1T3M - chains A and B of the 4 polymer chains in the assembly; structure by X-ray diffraction, 1.65 A resolution.

[Chain A]
Molecule: Putative L-asparaginase
From: Escherichia coli
Notes: EC 3.5.1.1; fragment: n-terminal residues 1-177
Reference sequence: P37595 (ASGX_ECOLI); residues 1-177 here correspond to UniProt positions 2-178 (UniProt number = residue number + 1)
Sequence (177 residues; each row starts with the number of its first residue):
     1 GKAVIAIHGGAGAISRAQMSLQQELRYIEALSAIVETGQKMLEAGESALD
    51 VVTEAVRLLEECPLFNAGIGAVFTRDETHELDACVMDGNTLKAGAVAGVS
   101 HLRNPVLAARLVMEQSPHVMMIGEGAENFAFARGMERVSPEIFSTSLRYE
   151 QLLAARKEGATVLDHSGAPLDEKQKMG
Disordered / not traced: 157-177
Metal / ion sites: Na+: L59, E60, C62, F65, A67, I69
Swiss-Prot annotation at these positions:
  - site: G177 (Cleavage)

[Chain B]
Molecule: Putative L-asparaginase
From: Escherichia coli
Notes: EC 3.5.1.1; fragment: c-terminal residues 178-320
Reference sequence: P37595 (ASGX_ECOLI); residues 178-320 here correspond to UniProt positions 179-321 (UniProt number = residue number + 1)
Sequence (147 residues; numbered 178 to 324; the number before each row is that of its first residue):
   178 TVGAVALDLDGNLAAATSTGGMTNKLPGRVGDSPLVGAGCYANNASVAVS
   228 CTGTGEVFIRALAAYDIAALMDYGGLSLAEACERVVMEKLPALGGSGGLI
   278 AIDHEGNVALPFNTEGMYRAWGYAGDTPTTGIYREKGDTVATQHSIE
Disordered / not traced: 312-324
Sequence notes: cloning artifact (321-324)
Swiss-Prot annotation at these positions:
  - active site: T178 (Nucleophile)
  - binding site (substrate): R206 to D209, T229 to G232

[Interface between chain A and chain B]
Residue-residue contacts - 167 pairs, chain A then chain B:
  G1(A) with E282(B)
  K2(A) with L184(B); Y300(B)
  A3(A) with L184(B); L186(B), hydrophobic; Y300(B); A301(B), hydrogen bond (backbone-backbone)
  V4(A) with A183(B); L184(B), hydrogen bond (backbone-backbone); I279(B); V285(B), hydrophobic; G299(B); Y300(B), hydrophobic
  I5(A) with V182(B); I279(B), hydrophobic; W298(B); G299(B), hydrogen bond (backbone-backbone)
  A6(A) with A181(B); V182(B), hydrogen bond (backbone-backbone); I277(B); I279(B); A297(B); W298(B), hydrophobic
  I7(A) with G180(B); A181(B), hydrophobic; I277(B); R296(B); A297(B), hydrogen bond (backbone-backbone)
  H8(A) with T178(B); V179(B); G180(B), hydrogen bond (backbone-backbone); S227(B), hydrogen bond; C228(B), hydrogen bond (side chain-backbone); T229(B); I277(B); Y295(B)
  G9(A) with T178(B); Y295(B), hydrogen bond (backbone-backbone)
  G10(A) with T178(B), hydrogen bond (backbone-backbone); T229(B); M294(B); Y295(B), hydrogen bond (backbone-backbone)
  A11(A) with T229(B), hydrogen bond (backbone-side chain); G274(B); G275(B); T291(B); G293(B); M294(B), hydrophobic
  G12(A) with T291(B); G293(B), hydrogen bond (backbone-backbone)
  I14(A) with E292(B); G293(B); M294(B); Y295(B), hydrophobic; I309(B), hydrophobic; Y310(B), hydrophobic
  S15(A) with E292(B)
  R16(A) with E292(B), hydrogen bond (backbone-side chain); Y310(B)
  M19(A) with Y295(B); Y310(B)
  E24(A) with I309(B); Y310(B), hydrogen bond
  Y27(A) with Y295(B), hydrophobic
  I28(A) with T307(B); I309(B), hydrophobic
  L31(A) with R296(B); G308(B)
  S32(A) with T307(B)
  V35(A) with A297(B), hydrophobic; W298(B), hydrophobic; P305(B), hydrophobic
  Q39(A) with G299(B); Y300(B), hydrogen bond (side chain-backbone); A301(B); D303(B), hydrogen bond (side chain-backbone); P305(B)
  L42(A) with L184(B); D185(B); L186(B)
  E43(A) with L186(B); A301(B); G302(B)
  E46(A) with D185(B)
  S47(A) with D185(B)
  A48(A) with A183(B); D185(B), hydrogen bond (backbone-side chain); N189(B); A191(B)
  L49(A) with A191(B)
  V52(A) with A181(B); V182(B); A183(B); A191(B); A192(B); A193(B), hydrophobic
  A55(A) with A181(B), hydrophobic
  V56(A) with G180(B); A181(B); A193(B), hydrophobic; S195(B)
  L59(A) with V179(B), hydrophobic; G180(B)
  E60(A) with S195(B), hydrogen bond
  F65(A) with V179(B), hydrophobic
  N66(A) with T178(B), hydrogen bond (backbone-backbone); T196(B); G197(B), hydrogen bond (backbone-backbone); G198(B), hydrogen bond (side chain-backbone)
  A67(A) with V179(B), hydrophobic; S195(B); G197(B)
  V72(A) with G197(B); G198(B); M199(B); T200(B)
  F73(A) with M199(B); T200(B); N201(B), hydrogen bond (backbone-backbone)
  T74(A) with N201(B); K202(B)
  R75(A) with N201(B), hydrogen bond (side chain-backbone); K202(B), hydrogen bond (backbone-backbone); L203(B); P204(B)
  D76(A) with P204(B)
  E80(A) with G197(B); K202(B), salt bridge; P204(B); G205(B), hydrogen bond (side chain-backbone)
  L81(A) with T196(B); G197(B)
  D82(A) with S195(B); T196(B), hydrogen bond (backbone-backbone); P211(B)
  A83(A) with T194(B); S195(B); P211(B)
  C84(A) with A193(B); T194(B), hydrogen bond (backbone-backbone); S210(B); P211(B), hydrophobic; V213(B), hydrophobic; C217(B), hydrophobic
  V85(A) with A192(B); A193(B), hydrophobic
  M86(A) with A191(B); A192(B), hydrogen bond (backbone-backbone); Y218(B), hydrophobic; A219(B), hydrogen bond (side chain-backbone)
  D87(A) with L190(B)
  G88(A) with L190(B), hydrogen bond (backbone-backbone); A219(B); N220(B); N221(B), hydrogen bond (backbone-backbone)
  N89(A) with N189(B); N221(B), hydrogen bond (backbone-side chain)
  L91(A) with A219(B); N220(B)
  A93(A) with V213(B), hydrophobic
  A95(A) with P211(B)
  V96(A) with P211(B)
  P105(A) with S195(B)
  M120(A) with L212(B), hydrophobic
  Q151(A) with T200(B)
  L152(A) with T200(B); N201(B)
Also at the interface, not in a pair above, chain A (68 interface residues in all): E36, G45, V51, A71, A97, V106, V119, A155
Also at the interface, not in a pair above, chain B (66 interface residues in all): V207, G283, L287, T304

[In short]
68 residues of chain A face 66 of chain B across their interface; the contacts include 33 hydrogen bonds and 1
salt bridge. Polar pairs include E80(A)-K202(B), H8(A)-S227(B) and H8(A)-C228(B). UniProt lists active-site
residue T178(B) and 8 substrate-binding residues on chain B.
Chain A is Putative L-asparaginase and chain B is Putative L-asparaginase, both from Escherichia coli; the
structure, Structure of the isoaspartyl peptidase with L-asparaginase activity from E. coli, was determined by
X-ray diffraction.
